PDB entry 8W19 | electron microscopy, 4.40 A resolution (low resolution: residue-level contacts below are approximate; hydrogen-bond / salt-bridge calls are withheld) | chains H and L of the 15 polymer chains in the assembly

Chain H:
Protein: Core protein VP3
Organism: Bluetongue virus (serotype 1 / isolate South Africa)
UniProt: Q1AE73 (Q1AE73_9REOV); residue numbers follow UniProt; this construct covers 1-901
Chain sequence (901 residues; numbered 1 to 901; the number before each row is that of its first residue):
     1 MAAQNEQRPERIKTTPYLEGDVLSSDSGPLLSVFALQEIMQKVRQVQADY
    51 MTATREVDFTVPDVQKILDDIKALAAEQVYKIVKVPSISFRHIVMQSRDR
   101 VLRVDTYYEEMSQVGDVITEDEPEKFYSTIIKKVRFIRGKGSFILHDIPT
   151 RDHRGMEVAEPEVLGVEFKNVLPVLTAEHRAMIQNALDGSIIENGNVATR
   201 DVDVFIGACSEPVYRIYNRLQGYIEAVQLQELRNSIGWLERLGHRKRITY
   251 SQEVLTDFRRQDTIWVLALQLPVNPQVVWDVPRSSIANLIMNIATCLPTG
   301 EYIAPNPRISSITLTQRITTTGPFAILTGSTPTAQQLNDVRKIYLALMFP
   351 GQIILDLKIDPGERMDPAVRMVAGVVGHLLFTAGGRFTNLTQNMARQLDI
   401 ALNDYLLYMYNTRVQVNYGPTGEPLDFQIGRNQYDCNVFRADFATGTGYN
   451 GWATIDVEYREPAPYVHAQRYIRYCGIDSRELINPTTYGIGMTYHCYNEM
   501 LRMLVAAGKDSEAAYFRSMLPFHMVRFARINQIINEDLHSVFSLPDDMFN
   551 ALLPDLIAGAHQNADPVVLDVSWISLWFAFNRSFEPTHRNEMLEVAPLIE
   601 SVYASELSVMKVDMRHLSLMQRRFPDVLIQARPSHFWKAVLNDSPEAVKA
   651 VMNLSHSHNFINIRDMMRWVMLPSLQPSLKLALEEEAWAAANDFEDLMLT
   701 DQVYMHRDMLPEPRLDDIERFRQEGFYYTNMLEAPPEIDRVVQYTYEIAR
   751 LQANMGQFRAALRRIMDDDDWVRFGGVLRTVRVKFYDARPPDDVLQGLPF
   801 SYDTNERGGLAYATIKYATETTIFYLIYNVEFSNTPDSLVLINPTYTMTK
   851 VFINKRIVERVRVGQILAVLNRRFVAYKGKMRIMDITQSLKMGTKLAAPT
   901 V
Not modelled in the structure: 1-11, 50-62, 481-488, 895-901
From the paper describing this entry:
  - mutagenesis - R431F: abolished growth in response to reverse genetics method

Chain L:
Protein: VP6
Organism: Bluetongue virus (serotype 1 / isolate South Africa)
UniProt: C5IWW5 (C5IWW5_9REOV); residue numbers follow UniProt; this construct covers 1-329
Chain sequence (329 residues; numbered 1 to 329; the number before each row is that of its first residue):
     1 MSAAMLLAPGDVIKRSSEELKQRQIQINLIDWTEGESEKESKAEAKEGDK
    51 AEELKDGEGTQSESSQKKESSKETKDADVDRRIHTAVGSGSSAKGPGERA
   101 NENVDRGDGKVGGGGGDADAGVGATGANGGRWVVLTEEIARAIESKYGTK
   151 IDVYRDEVPAQIIEVERSLQKELGISREGVAEQTERLRDLRRKEKSGAHA
   201 KAAERGRRKQGKKPHGDAQREGTEEEKTSEEPASVGITIEGVMSQKKLLS
   251 MIGGVERKMAPIGARESAVMLVSNSIKDVVRATAYFTAPTGDPHWKEVAR
   301 EASKKKNILAYTSTGGDVKTEFLHLIDHL
Not modelled in the structure: 1-3, 34-129, 198-236
From the paper describing this entry:
  - mutagenesis - R167E/K171E, R191E/K195E: abolished growth

Chain H / chain L interface:
Residue-residue contacts (45):
  L18(H) with T287(L); T312(L)
  G20(H) with Y285(L); A299(L)
  D21(H) with T287(L); K296(L)
  L23(H) with T312(L)
  S310(H) with T314(L)
  S311(H) with T314(L)
  I312(H) with T314(L)
  T313(H) with T314(L); E321(L)
  L314(H) with T312(L); T314(L); E321(L)
  T315(H) with E321(L)
  I318(H) with H324(L); L325(L); H328(L)
  T319(H) with H328(L)
  T320(H) with H328(L)
  T321(H) with H328(L)
  I326(H) with Y311(L); H328(L); L329(L)
  G329(H) with Y311(L)
  S330(H) with A310(L); Y311(L)
  T331(H) with A310(L)
  Q336(H) with K306(L)
  K358(H) with K306(L)
  D360(H) with K306(L)
  E363(H) with K306(L)
  R364(H) with V280(L); R281(L); T283(L)
  M365(H) with T283(L); N307(L)
  V369(H) with N307(L); L309(L)
  S572(H) with K306(L); N307(L)
  W573(H) with N307(L)
  I574(H) with N307(L); I308(L)
Other interface residues (no listed pair), chain H (32 interface residues in all): V22, T328, T333, Q335
Other interface residues (no listed pair), chain L (24 interface residues in all): A282, W295, S303, K305

In short:
The interface between chain H and chain L involves 32 residues on one side and 24 on the other. The paper
reports that R167E/K171E and R191E/K195E of chain L abolish growth; R431F of chain H abolishes growth in
response to reverse genetics method.
Here chain H is Core protein VP3 and chain L is VP6, both from Bluetongue virus (serotype 1 / isolate South
Africa). Entry 8W19 (Cryo-EM structure of BTV star-subcore) was determined by electron microscopy, deposited
together with 8W12, 8W1C, 8W1O, 8W1R and 8W1S.
